Entry 2E2H (X-ray diffraction, 3.95 A resolution); this record covers chains A and F of the 13 polymer chains in the assembly.

# Chain A
Protein: DNA-directed RNA polymerase II largest subunit
Organism: Saccharomyces cerevisiae
Notes: EC 2.7.7.6
UniProt: P04050 (RPB1_YEAST); residues 1-1733 here = UniProt positions 1-1733
Chain sequence (1733 residues; row label = number of the first residue in the row):
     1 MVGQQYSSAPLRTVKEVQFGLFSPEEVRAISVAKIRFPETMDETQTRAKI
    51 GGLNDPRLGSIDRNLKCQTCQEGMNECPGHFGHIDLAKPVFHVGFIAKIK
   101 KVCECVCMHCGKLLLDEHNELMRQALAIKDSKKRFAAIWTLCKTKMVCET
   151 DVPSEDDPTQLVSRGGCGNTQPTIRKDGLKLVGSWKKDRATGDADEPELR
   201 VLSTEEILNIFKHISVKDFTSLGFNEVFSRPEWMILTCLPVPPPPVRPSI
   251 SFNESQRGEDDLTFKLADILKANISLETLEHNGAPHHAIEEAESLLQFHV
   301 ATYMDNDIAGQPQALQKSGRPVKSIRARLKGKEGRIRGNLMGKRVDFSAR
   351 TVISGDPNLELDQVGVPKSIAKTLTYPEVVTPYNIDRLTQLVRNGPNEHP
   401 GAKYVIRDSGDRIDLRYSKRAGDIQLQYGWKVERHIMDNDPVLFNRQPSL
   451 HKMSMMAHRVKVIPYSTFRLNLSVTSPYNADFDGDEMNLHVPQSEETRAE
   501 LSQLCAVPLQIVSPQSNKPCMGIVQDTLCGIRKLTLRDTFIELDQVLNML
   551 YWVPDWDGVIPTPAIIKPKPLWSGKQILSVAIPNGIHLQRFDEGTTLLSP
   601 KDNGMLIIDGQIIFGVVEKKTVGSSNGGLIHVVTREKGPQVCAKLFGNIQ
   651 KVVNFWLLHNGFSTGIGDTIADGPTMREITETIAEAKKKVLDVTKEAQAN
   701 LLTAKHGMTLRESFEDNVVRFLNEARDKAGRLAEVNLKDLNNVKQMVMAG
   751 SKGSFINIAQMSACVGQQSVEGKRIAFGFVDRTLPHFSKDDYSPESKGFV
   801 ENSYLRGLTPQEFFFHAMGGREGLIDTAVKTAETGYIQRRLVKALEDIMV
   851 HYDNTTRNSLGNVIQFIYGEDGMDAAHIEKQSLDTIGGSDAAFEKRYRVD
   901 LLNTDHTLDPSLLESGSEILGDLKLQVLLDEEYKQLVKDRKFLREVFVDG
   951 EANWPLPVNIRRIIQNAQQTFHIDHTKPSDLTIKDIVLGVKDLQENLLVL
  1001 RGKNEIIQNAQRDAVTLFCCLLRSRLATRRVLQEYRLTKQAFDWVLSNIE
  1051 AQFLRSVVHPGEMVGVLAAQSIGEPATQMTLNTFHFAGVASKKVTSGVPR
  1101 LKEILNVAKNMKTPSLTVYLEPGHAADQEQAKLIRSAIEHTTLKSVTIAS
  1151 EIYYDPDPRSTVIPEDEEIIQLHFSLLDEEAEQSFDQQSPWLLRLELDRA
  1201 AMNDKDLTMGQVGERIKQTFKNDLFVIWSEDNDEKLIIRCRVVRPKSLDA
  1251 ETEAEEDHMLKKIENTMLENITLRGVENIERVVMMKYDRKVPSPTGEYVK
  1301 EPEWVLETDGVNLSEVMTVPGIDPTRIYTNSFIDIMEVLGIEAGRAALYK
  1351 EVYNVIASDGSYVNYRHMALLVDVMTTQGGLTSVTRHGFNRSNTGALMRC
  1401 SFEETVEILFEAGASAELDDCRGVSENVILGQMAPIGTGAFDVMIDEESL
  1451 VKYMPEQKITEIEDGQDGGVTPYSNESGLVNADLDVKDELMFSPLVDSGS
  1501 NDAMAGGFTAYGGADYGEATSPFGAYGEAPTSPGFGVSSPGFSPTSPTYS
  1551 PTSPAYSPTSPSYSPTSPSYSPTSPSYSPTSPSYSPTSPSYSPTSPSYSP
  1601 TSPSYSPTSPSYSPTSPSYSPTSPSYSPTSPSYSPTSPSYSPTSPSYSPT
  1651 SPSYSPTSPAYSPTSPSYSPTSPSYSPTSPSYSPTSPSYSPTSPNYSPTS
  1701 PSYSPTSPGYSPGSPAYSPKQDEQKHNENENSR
Not modelled in the structure: 1, 156-160, 186-198, 315-318, 1177-1186, 1232-1235, 1244-1253, 1446-1733
Metal / ion sites: Zn2+ site 1: Cys-67, Cys-70, Cys-77, His-80; Zn2+ site 2: Cys-110, Cys-167; Mg2+ site 1: Asp-481, Asp-483 (together with GTP) (shared with 1 residue of chain B); Mg2+ site 2: Asp-483, Asp-485 (together with GTP)
Residues lining bound ligands: GTP (guanosine-5'-triphosphate): Arg-446, Pro-448, Asn-479, Asp-481, Asp-483, Asp-485, Thr-827, Gln-1078, Leu-1081, Asn-1082, His-1085
Curated features (UniProtKB/Swiss-Prot):
  - region: Pro-248 to Asp-260 (Lid loop), Asn-306 to Lys-323 (Rudder loop), Pro-810 to Glu-822 (Bridging helix)
  - binding site (Zn(2+)): Cys-67, Cys-70, Cys-77, His-80, Cys-107, Cys-110, Cys-148, Cys-167
  - binding site (Mg(2+)): Asp-481, Asp-483, Asp-485
  - modified residue: Thr-1471 (Phosphothreonine)
  - cross-link (Glycyl lysine isopeptide (Lys-Gly)): Lys-695 (interchain with G-Cter in ubiquitin), Lys-1246 (interchain with G-Cter in ubiquitin), Lys-1350 (interchain with G-Cter in ubiquitin)
  - natural variant: Ser-1653 to Pro-1659 (deletion: In strain: A364A)
  - mutagenesis: Lys-1246 (K1246R: Impairs ubiquitination during transcription stress)
What the authors report for this chain:
  - binding site for GTP: Arg-446, Asn-479, Gln-1078, Leu-1081, His-1085
  - contacts within the chain: Asn-479/Gln-1078, Thr-827/Thr-1083 (hydrogen bond), Asp-826/Thr-1083 (hydrogen bond), Gly-823/Thr-1083 (hydrogen bond), Asn-1082/His-1085 (hydrogen bond)
  - catalytic residues: His-1085 (proposed by the authors, not directly observed)
  - mutagenesis - N479S (7-fold): decreased catalytic activity on GTP
  - mutagenesis - R446A: abolished growth
  - Mg2+ coordination: Asp-481, Asp-483, Asp-485
  - conformationally variable residues (helix shift): Asp-826 to Lys-830

# Chain F
Protein: DNA-directed RNA polymerases I, II, and III 23 kDa polypeptide
Organism: Saccharomyces cerevisiae
Notes: EC 2.7.7.6
UniProt: P20435 (RPB6_YEAST); residue numbers follow UniProt; this construct covers 1-155
Chain sequence (155 residues; each row starts with the number of its first residue):
     1 MSDYEEAFNDGNENFEDFDVEHFSDEETYEEKPQFKDGETTDANGKTIVT
    51 GGNGPEDFQQHEQIRRKTLKEKAIPKDQRATTPYMTKYERARILGTRALQ
   101 ISMNAPVFVDLEGETDPLRIAMKELAEKKIPLVIRRYLPDGSFEDWSVEE
   151 LIVDL
Not modelled in the structure: 1-71, 155
Curated features (UniProtKB/Swiss-Prot):
  - region: Leu-111 to Leu-132 (Leucine-zipper)
  - modified residue: Ser-24 (Phosphoserine)

# Chain A / chain F interface
Pairs across the interface - 51 pairs, chain A then chain F:
  Val-379(A) / Ser-102(F)
  Val-379(A) / Met-103(F)  hydrophobic
  Thr-381(A) / Ser-102(F)  hydrogen bond (side chain-backbone)
  Thr-381(A) / Asn-104(F)
  Tyr-383(A) / Val-107(F)
  Tyr-383(A) / Leu-111(F)
  Tyr-383(A) / Thr-115(F)
  Tyr-428(A) / Asn-104(F)
  Glu-495(A) / Ala-98(F)
  Glu-495(A) / Pro-117(F)
  Glu-496(A) / Arg-92(F)  salt bridge
  Glu-496(A) / Gly-95(F)
  Ala-499(A) / Ala-91(F)
  Ala-499(A) / Gly-95(F)
  Gln-503(A) / Arg-90(F)
  Gln-503(A) / Ala-91(F)
  Leu-504(A) / Ala-91(F)  hydrophobic
  His-851(A) / Pro-139(F)
  Tyr-852(A) / Thr-81(F)
  Tyr-852(A) / Thr-86(F)  hydrogen bond
  Tyr-852(A) / Glu-89(F)  hydrogen bond
  Tyr-852(A) / Arg-136(F)
  Arg-857(A) / Pro-139(F)
  Arg-1001(A) / Ala-80(F)
  Arg-1001(A) / Pro-83(F)
  Leu-1054(A) / Tyr-84(F)
  Arg-1055(A) / Asp-154(F)  salt bridge
  His-1059(A) / Thr-86(F)
  His-1059(A) / Lys-87(F)  hydrogen bond (side chain-backbone)
  Pro-1060(A) / Thr-82(F)
  Pro-1060(A) / Thr-86(F)
  Gly-1061(A) / Tyr-88(F)
  Glu-1062(A) / Lys-87(F)  salt bridge
  Glu-1062(A) / Tyr-88(F)  hydrogen bond
  Met-1433(A) / Arg-92(F)
  Gly-1437(A) / Tyr-88(F)
  Thr-1438(A) / Tyr-88(F)
  Thr-1438(A) / Arg-92(F)
  Phe-1441(A) / Tyr-88(F)
  Phe-1441(A) / Glu-89(F)
  Phe-1441(A) / Ile-134(F)  hydrophobic
  Phe-1441(A) / Arg-135(F)
  Asp-1442(A) / Arg-135(F)  hydrogen bond (backbone-backbone)
  Val-1443(A) / Ile-93(F)  hydrophobic
  Val-1443(A) / Leu-132(F)  hydrophobic
  Val-1443(A) / Val-133(F)
  Met-1444(A) / Leu-132(F)
  Met-1444(A) / Val-133(F)  hydrogen bond (backbone-backbone)
  Ile-1445(A) / Pro-131(F)
  Ile-1445(A) / Leu-132(F)  hydrophobic
  Ile-1445(A) / Val-133(F)
Other interface residues (no listed pair), chain A (35 interface residues in all): Val-380, Pro-382, Gly-429, Asp-853, Asn-854, Gly-1002, Met-1063, Ala-1440
Other interface residues (no listed pair), chain F (39 interface residues in all): Met-85, Leu-94, Thr-96, Leu-99, Ile-101, Asp-116, Leu-118, Tyr-137, Leu-138

# Overview
35 residues of chain A and 39 residues of chain F are in contact; the contacts include 7 hydrogen bonds and 3
salt bridges. Polar contacts include Glu-496(A)/Arg-92(F), Arg-1055(A)/Asp-154(F) and Glu-1062(A)/Lys-87(F).
Chain A binds GTP. From the paper: the catalytic residue His-1085(A); N479S of chain A reduces catalytic
activity on GTP.
Here chain A is DNA-directed RNA polymerase II largest subunit and chain F is DNA-directed RNA polymerases I,
II, and III 23 kDa polypeptide, both from Saccharomyces cerevisiae. Entry 2E2H (RNA polymerase II elongation
complex at 5 mM Mg2+ with GTP) was determined by X-ray diffraction together with 2E2I, 2E2J, 2NVQ, 2NVT, 2NVX,
2NVY, 2NVZ and 2YU9 from the same study.
